5CGF - chains O and U of the 28 polymer chains in the assembly; structure by X-ray diffraction, 2.80 A resolution.

[Chain O]
Protein: Proteasome subunit alpha type-2
From: Saccharomyces cerevisiae (strain ATCC 204508 / S288c)
Notes: EC 3.4.25.1
Reference sequence: P23639 (PSA2_YEAST); numbering as in UniProt (aligned over 1-250)
Amino-acid sequence (250 residues; row label = number of the first residue in the row):
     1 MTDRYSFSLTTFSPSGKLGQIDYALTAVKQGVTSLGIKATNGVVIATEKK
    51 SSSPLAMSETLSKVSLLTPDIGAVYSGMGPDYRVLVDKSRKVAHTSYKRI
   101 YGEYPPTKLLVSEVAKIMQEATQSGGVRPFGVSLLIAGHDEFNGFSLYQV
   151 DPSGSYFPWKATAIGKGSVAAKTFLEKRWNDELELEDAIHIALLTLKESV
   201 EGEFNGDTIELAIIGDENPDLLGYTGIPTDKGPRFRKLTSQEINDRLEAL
UniProt features mapped onto this chain:
  - cross-link: Lys108 (Glycyl lysine isopeptide (Lys-Gly) (interchain with G-Cter in ubiquitin))

[Chain U]
Protein: Proteasome subunit alpha type-1
From: Saccharomyces cerevisiae (strain ATCC 204508 / S288c)
Notes: EC 3.4.25.1
Reference sequence: P21243 (PSA1_YEAST); residues -8 to 243 here correspond to UniProt positions 1-252 (UniProt number = residue number + 9)
Amino-acid sequence (252 residues; each row starts with the number of its first residue; numbers below 1 keep their minus sign (Met-8 is residue -8)):
    -8 MSGAAAASAAGYDRHITIFSPEGRLYQVEYAFKATNQTNINSLAVRGKDC
    42 TVVISQKKVPDKLLDPTTVSYIFCISRTIGMVVNGPIPDARNAALRAKAE
    92 AAEFRYKYGYDMPCDVLAKRMANLSQIYTQRAYMRPLGVILTFVSVDEEL
   142 GPSIYKTDPAGYYVGYKATATGPKQQEITTNLENHFKKSKIDHINEESWE
   192 KVVEFAITHMIDALGTEFSKNDLEVGVATKDKFFTLSAENIEERLVAIAE
   242 QD
Not modelled in the structure: -8 to 1, 243

[Chain O / chain U interface]
Contacting residue pairs (63; chain O residue first):
  Asp3(O) - Tyr124(U)
  Tyr5(O) - Ile7(U)
  Tyr5(O) - Ala123(U)  hydrophobic
  Tyr5(O) - Tyr124(U)  hydrophobic
  Leu9(O) - Ile9(U)  hydrophobic
  Leu9(O) - Ala123(U)  hydrophobic
  Gln20(O) - Ile9(U)
  Gln20(O) - Phe10(U)  hydrogen bond (side chain-backbone)
  Tyr23(O) - Phe10(U)  hydrophobic
  Tyr23(O) - Ser11(U)
  Tyr23(O) - Pro12(U)  hydrophobic
  Tyr23(O) - Gly14(U)
  Ala24(O) - Phe10(U)  hydrophobic
  Thr26(O) - Pro12(U)
  Thr26(O) - Glu13(U)
  Ala27(O) - Gly14(U)
  Ser52(O) - Tyr153(U)  hydrogen bond
  Pro54(O) - Lys158(U)  hydrogen bond (backbone-side chain)
  Pro54(O) - Glu174(U)
  Leu55(O) - Tyr157(U)
  Leu55(O) - Lys158(U)  hydrogen bond (backbone-backbone)
  Leu55(O) - Ala159(U)
  Leu55(O) - Thr170(U)
  Leu55(O) - Phe177(U)  hydrophobic
  Ala56(O) - Val155(U)  hydrophobic
  Ala56(O) - Gly156(U)
  Ala56(O) - Tyr157(U)  hydrophobic
  Met57(O) - Arg37(U)
  Met57(O) - Val155(U)
  Met57(O) - Gly156(U)  hydrogen bond (backbone-backbone)
  Met57(O) - Tyr157(U)
  Met57(O) - Lys158(U)
  Thr60(O) - Tyr146(U)
  Thr60(O) - Val155(U)
  Thr60(O) - Gly156(U)  hydrogen bond (side chain-backbone)
  Leu61(O) - Tyr153(U)  hydrophobic
  Met78(O) - Phe10(U)  hydrophobic
  Met78(O) - Leu16(U)  hydrophobic
  Pro80(O) - Gln117(U)
  Pro80(O) - Ala151(U)
  Pro80(O) - Gly152(U)
  Pro80(O) - Tyr153(U)
  Asp81(O) - Gln117(U)
  Arg83(O) - Ala113(U)  hydrogen bond (side chain-backbone)
  Arg83(O) - Asn114(U)
  Arg83(O) - Gly152(U)  hydrogen bond (side chain-backbone)
  Arg83(O) - Tyr154(U)
  Val84(O) - Asn114(U)
  Val84(O) - Gln117(U)
  Asp87(O) - Lys110(U)  salt bridge
  Asp87(O) - Asn114(U)
  Gly126(O) - Arg122(U)
  Gly126(O) - Ala123(U)  hydrogen bond (backbone-backbone)
  Val127(O) - Gln121(U)
  Val127(O) - Arg122(U)
  Arg128(O) - Thr8(U)
  Arg128(O) - Phe10(U)
  Arg128(O) - Leu16(U)
  Arg128(O) - Thr120(U)  hydrogen bond (side chain-backbone)
  Arg128(O) - Gln121(U)  hydrogen bond (backbone-backbone)
  Pro129(O) - Phe10(U)
  Phe130(O) - Gln121(U)
  Gly131(O) - Phe10(U)
Also at the interface, not in a pair above, chain O (31 interface residues in all): Met1, Thr2, Ser53, Ala121
Also at the interface, not in a pair above, chain U (34 interface residues in all): Thr160, Leu173

[Overview]
The interface between chain O and chain U involves 31 residues on one side and 34 on the other, with 11
hydrogen bonds and 1 salt bridge. Among the polar pairs are Asp87(O)-Lys110(U), Gln20(O)-Phe10(U) and
Ser52(O)-Tyr153(U).
Chain O is Proteasome subunit alpha type-2 and chain U is Proteasome subunit alpha type-1, both from
Saccharomyces cerevisiae (strain ATCC 204508 / S288c); the structure, Yeast 20S proteasome beta5-G48C mutant,
was determined by X-ray diffraction, deposited together with 5CGH, 5CGG and 5CGI.
